Entry 1EUQ (X-ray diffraction, 3.10 A resolution); this record covers chains B and A.

# Chain B
Molecule: Glutaminyl TRNA
Sequence (72 nucleotides; numbered 902 to 976; 3 numbers in that range are skipped by the numbering (no residue carries them; nothing is unmodelled there); the number before each row is that of its first residue):
   902 GGGGUAUCGCCAAGC
   918 GGUAAGGCACCGGAUUCUGAUUCCGGCA
   948 GCGAGGUUCGAAUCCUCGUACCCCAGCCA

# Chain A
Protein: Glutaminyl-tRNA synthetase
Organism: Escherichia coli
Notes: EC 6.1.1.18
Reference sequence: P00962 (SYQ_ECOLI); residues 1-547 here = UniProt positions 1-547
Chain sequence (548 residues; each row starts with the number of its first residue; numbering starts at 0):
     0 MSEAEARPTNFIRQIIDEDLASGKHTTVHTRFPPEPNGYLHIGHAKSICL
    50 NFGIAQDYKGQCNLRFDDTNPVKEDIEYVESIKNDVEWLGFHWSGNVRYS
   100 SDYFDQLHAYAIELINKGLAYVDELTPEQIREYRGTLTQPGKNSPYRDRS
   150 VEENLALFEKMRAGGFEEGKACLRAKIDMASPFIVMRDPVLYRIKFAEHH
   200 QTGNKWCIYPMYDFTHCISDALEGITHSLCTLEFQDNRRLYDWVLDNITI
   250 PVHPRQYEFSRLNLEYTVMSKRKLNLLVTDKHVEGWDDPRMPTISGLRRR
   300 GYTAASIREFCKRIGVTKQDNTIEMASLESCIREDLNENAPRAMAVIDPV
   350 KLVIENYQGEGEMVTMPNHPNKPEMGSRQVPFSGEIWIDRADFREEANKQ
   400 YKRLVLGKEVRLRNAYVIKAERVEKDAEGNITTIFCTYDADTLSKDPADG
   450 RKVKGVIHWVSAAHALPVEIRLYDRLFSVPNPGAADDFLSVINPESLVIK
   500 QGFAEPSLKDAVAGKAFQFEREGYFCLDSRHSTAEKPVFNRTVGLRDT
Unresolved in the structure: 0-7, 443-453
Curated features (UniProtKB/Swiss-Prot):
  - binding site (L-glutamine): Asp67
Small-molecule neighbours: QSI (5'-O-[N-(L-glutaminyl)-sulfamoyl]adenosine): Arg30, Phe31, Pro32, Pro33, Glu34, His40, Gly42, His43, Lys45, Ser46, Asp66, Tyr211, His215, Leu228, Cys229, Thr230, Phe233, Gln255, Arg260, Leu261, Lys270

# Chain B / chain A interface
Pairs across the interface - 94 pairs, chain B then chain A:
  G902(B) - Leu136(A)  base contact
  G902(B) - Thr137(A)  base contact
  G902(B) - Pro181(A)  hydrogen bond to the base
  G903(B) - Pro181(A)  sugar contact
  G903(B) - Phe182(A)  sugar contact
  G903(B) - Asp235(A)  hydrogen bond to the base
  G904(B) - Phe182(A)  sugar contact
  G904(B) - Gln234(A)  sugar contact
  G904(B) - Asp235(A)  sugar contact
  G904(B) - Arg238(A)  phosphate contact
  G905(B) - Gln234(A)  hydrogen bond to the sugar
  U906(B) - Lys317(A)  sugar contact
  U906(B) - Gln318(A)  phosphate contact
  A907(B) - Gln318(A)  sugar contact
  U908(B) - Gln318(A)  hydrogen bond to the phosphate
  G910(B) - Glu323(A)  hydrogen bond to the base
  C911(B) - Thr321(A)  hydrogen bond to the sugar
  C911(B) - Ile322(A)  sugar contact
  C911(B) - Glu323(A)  sugar contact
  C912(B) - Ile313(A)  sugar contact
  C912(B) - Asn320(A)  phosphate contact
  C912(B) - Thr321(A)  hydrogen bond to the phosphate
  C912(B) - Ile322(A)  sugar contact
  A913(B) - Ile313(A)  sugar contact
  A913(B) - Thr316(A)  hydrogen bond to the phosphate
  A913(B) - Gln318(A)  phosphate contact
  A914(B) - Thr316(A)  phosphate contact
  G915(B) - Gln13(A)  hydrogen bond to the phosphate
  C916(B) - Gln13(A)  hydrogen bond to the base
  G924(B) - Arg312(A)  sugar contact
  C925(B) - Ala325(A)  sugar contact
  C925(B) - Ser326(A)  sugar contact
  C925(B) - Ser329(A)  sugar contact
  A926(B) - Ala325(A)  sugar contact
  C927(B) - Arg545(A)  salt bridge to the phosphate
  C934(B) - Arg410(A)  base contact
  C934(B) - Leu411(A)  base contact
  C934(B) - Arg412(A)  hydrogen bond to the sugar
  C934(B) - Asn413(A)  hydrogen bond to the base
  C934(B) - Ala414(A)  hydrogen bond to the base
  C934(B) - Leu442(A)  base contact
  C934(B) - Val455(A)  sugar contact
  U935(B) - Arg341(A)  hydrogen bond to the base
  U935(B) - Arg412(A)  hydrogen bond to the sugar
  U935(B) - Gln517(A)  hydrogen bond to the base
  U935(B) - Glu519(A)  hydrogen bond to the base
  U935(B) - Arg520(A)  hydrogen bond to the base
  G936(B) - Gln399(A)  hydrogen bond to the base
  G936(B) - Lys401(A)  salt bridge to the phosphate
  G936(B) - Arg402(A)  hydrogen bond to the base
  G936(B) - Val455(A)  phosphate contact
  G936(B) - Arg520(A)  salt bridge to the phosphate
  G936(B) - Asp546(A)  base contact
  A937(B) - Asn370(A)  base contact
  A937(B) - Leu544(A)  sugar contact
  A937(B) - Arg545(A)  sugar contact
  A937(B) - Thr547(A)  hydrogen bond to the phosphate
  U938(B) - Asn336(A)  hydrogen bond to the sugar
  U938(B) - Asn370(A)  hydrogen bond to the base
  U938(B) - Arg545(A)  salt bridge to the phosphate
  C969(B) - Asp319(A)  sugar contact
  C971(B) - Leu136(A)  base contact
  C971(B) - Ile183(A)  sugar contact
  C971(B) - Asp235(A)  sugar contact
  A972(B) - Arg130(A)  sugar contact
  A972(B) - Arg133(A)  hydrogen bond to the sugar
  A972(B) - Leu136(A)  base contact
  A972(B) - Ile183(A)  sugar contact
  G973(B) - Arg130(A)  salt bridge to the phosphate
  G973(B) - Arg133(A)  salt bridge to the phosphate
  C974(B) - Leu124(A)  hydrogen bond to the base
  C974(B) - Thr125(A)  base contact
  C974(B) - Pro126(A)  base contact
  C974(B) - Ile129(A)  phosphate contact
  C974(B) - Arg133(A)  salt bridge to the phosphate
  C974(B) - Gly168(A)  hydrogen bond to the base
  C974(B) - Ala170(A)  base contact
  C974(B) - Cys171(A)  base contact
  C974(B) - Val189(A)  sugar contact
  C974(B) - Arg192(A)  sugar contact
  C974(B) - Met210(A)  sugar contact
  C975(B) - Asn69(A)  hydrogen bond to the sugar
  C975(B) - Arg192(A)  salt bridge to the phosphate
  C975(B) - Lys194(A)  salt bridge to the phosphate
  A976(B) - Glu34(A)  sugar contact
  A976(B) - Asp66(A)  phosphate contact
  A976(B) - Thr68(A)  hydrogen bond to the phosphate
  A976(B) - Asn69(A)  phosphate contact
  A976(B) - Arg192(A)  salt bridge to the phosphate
  A976(B) - Pro209(A)  phosphate contact
  A976(B) - Met210(A)  phosphate contact
  A976(B) - Tyr211(A)  hydrogen bond to the phosphate
  A976(B) - Phe233(A)  base contact
  A976(B) - Asn236(A)  base contact
Also at the interface, not in a pair above, chain B (32 interface residues in all): C928, C970
Also at the interface, not in a pair above, chain A (74 interface residues in all): Gly134, Thr135, Lys169, Ile193, Glu232, Arg237, Gly314, Val315, Pro369, Tyr400, Thr441

# In short
The interface between chain B and chain A involves 32 residues on one side and 74 on the other, with 29
hydrogen bonds and 10 salt bridges. Polar contacts include G902(B)-Pro181(A), G903(B)-Asp235(A) and
G910(B)-Glu323(A). Ligands of chain A: compound QSI.
Chain B is Glutaminyl TRNA and chain A is Glutaminyl-tRNA synthetase (Escherichia coli); the structure,
Crystal structure of glutaminyl-tRNA synthetase complexed with a tRNA-gln mutant and an active-site inhibitor,
was determined by X-ray diffraction (same publication as 1EUY).
